Entry 4Y2D (X-ray diffraction, 3.05 A resolution); this record covers chains A and B of the 4 polymer chains in the assembly.

== Chain A ==
Protein: Antigen-presenting glycoprotein CD1d1
Source organism: Mus musculus
Notes: fragment: Ectodomain
Reference sequence: P11609 (CD1D1_MOUSE); residues 1-279 here correspond to UniProt positions 19-297 (UniProt number = residue number + 18)
Amino-acid sequence (285 residues; row label = number of the first residue in the row):
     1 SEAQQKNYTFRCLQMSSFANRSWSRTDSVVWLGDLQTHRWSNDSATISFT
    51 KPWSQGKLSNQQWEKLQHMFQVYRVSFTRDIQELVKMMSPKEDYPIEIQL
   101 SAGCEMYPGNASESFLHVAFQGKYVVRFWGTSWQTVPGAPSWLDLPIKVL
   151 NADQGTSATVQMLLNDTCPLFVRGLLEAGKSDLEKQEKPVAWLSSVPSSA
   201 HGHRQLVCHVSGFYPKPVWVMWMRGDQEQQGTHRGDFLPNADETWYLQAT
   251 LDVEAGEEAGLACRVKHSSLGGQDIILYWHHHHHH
Disordered / not traced: 1-5, 198-204, 221-231, 253-255, 276-285
Differences from the reference sequence: variant His201 (Asp219 in P11609); expression tag (280-285)
Disulfide bonds: Cys104-Cys168, Cys208-Cys263
Covalent attachments: N-acetylglucosamine (NAG) linked to Asn20, Asn42, Asn165
Small-molecule neighbours: 7DW (11-(4-fluorophenyl)-N-[(2S,3S,4R)-1-(alpha-D-galactopyranosyloxy)-3,4-dihydroxyoctadecan-2-yl]undecanamide): Phe10, Cys12, Gln14, Ser28, Trp40, Ile47, Leu66, Met69, Phe70, Val72, Tyr73, Ser76, Phe77, Asp80, Ile81, Leu84, Val85, Ile98, Leu100, Ala102, Leu116, Val118, Phe120, Val126, Trp133, Trp142, Leu143, Pro146, Leu150, Asp153, Gly155, Thr156, Thr159, Val160, Leu163, Leu164, Thr167, Cys168, Phe171
UniProt features mapped onto this chain:
  - binding site (a D-galactosylceramide): Asp80, Asp153 to Thr156
  - glycosylation (N-linked (GlcNAc...) asparagine): Asn7, Asn20, Asn42, Asn110, Asn165

== Chain B ==
Protein: Beta-2-microglobulin
Source organism: Mus musculus
Reference sequence: P01887 (B2MG_MOUSE); residues 1-99 here correspond to UniProt positions 21-119 (UniProt number = residue number + 20)
Amino-acid sequence (99 residues; numbered 1 to 99; the number before each row is that of its first residue):
     1 IQKTPQIQVYSRHPPENGKPNILNCYVTQFHPPHIEIQMLKNGKKIPKVE
    51 MSDMSFSKDWSFYILAHTEFTPTETDTYACRVKHASMAEPKTVYWDRDM
Disordered / not traced: 98-99
Disulfide bonds: Cys25-Cys80

== Interface between chain A and chain B ==
Residue-residue contacts (52):
  Leu13(A) with Ser55(B); Phe56(B)
  Gln14(A) with Phe56(B)
  Met15(A) with Met54(B); Phe56(B), hydrophobic; Phe62(B), hydrophobic
  Ser17(A) with Pro33(B)
  Val29(A) with Asp53(B); Met54(B); Ser55(B)
  Trp31(A) with Ser55(B), hydrogen bond; Tyr63(B)
  Gln36(A) with Asp53(B), hydrogen bond
  Arg39(A) with Asp53(B)
  Glu97(A) with His31(B); Pro33(B)
  Gln99(A) with His31(B); Phe56(B); Trp60(B), hydrogen bond (side chain-backbone); Phe62(B)
  Leu100(A) with Phe56(B)
  His117(A) with Trp60(B)
  Ala119(A) with Trp60(B), hydrophobic
  Gln121(A) with Ile1(B); His31(B)
  Gly122(A) with His31(B); Trp60(B)
  Tyr124(A) with Trp60(B)
  Val190(A) with Pro14(B), hydrophobic
  Trp192(A) with Ser11(B); Arg12(B); His13(B); Pro14(B), hydrophobic; Pro15(B)
  Ser211(A) with Arg12(B), hydrogen bond (side chain-backbone)
  Gly212(A) with Arg12(B)
  Leu238(A) with Gln8(B); Tyr10(B); Tyr26(B), hydrophobic
  Pro239(A) with Tyr10(B), hydrogen bond (backbone-side chain); Asn24(B); Tyr26(B), hydrophobic; Leu65(B)
  Asn240(A) with Arg12(B); Asn24(B), hydrogen bond; Leu65(B)
  Ala241(A) with Leu65(B); His67(B)
  Asp242(A) with Arg12(B), salt bridge
  Thr244(A) with Arg12(B), hydrogen bond
  Tyr246(A) with Tyr10(B), hydrophobic; Ser11(B)
Interface residues without a listed pair, chain A (29 interface residues in all): Ser101, Val118
Interface residues without a listed pair, chain B (22 interface residues in all): Pro32

== Summary ==
The interface between chain A and chain B involves 29 residues on one side and 22 on the other; the contacts
include 7 hydrogen bonds and 1 salt bridge. Among the polar pairs are Asp242(A)-Arg12(B), Trp31(A)-Ser55(B)
and Gln36(A)-Asp53(B). Bound to chain A: compound 7DW.
Here chain A is Antigen-presenting glycoprotein CD1d1 and chain B is Beta-2-microglobulin, both from Mus
musculus. Entry 4Y2D (Crystal structure of the mCD1d/7DW8-5/iNKTCR ternary complex) was determined by X-ray
diffraction.
